6HVF - chain A; structure by X-ray diffraction, 2.10 A resolution.

# Chain A
Protein: Proto-oncogene tyrosine-protein kinase Src
Organism: Gallus gallus
Notes: EC 2.7.10.2
Reference sequence: P00523 (SRC_CHICK); residue numbers follow UniProt; this construct covers 251-533
Amino-acid sequence (286 residues; row label = number of the first residue in the row):
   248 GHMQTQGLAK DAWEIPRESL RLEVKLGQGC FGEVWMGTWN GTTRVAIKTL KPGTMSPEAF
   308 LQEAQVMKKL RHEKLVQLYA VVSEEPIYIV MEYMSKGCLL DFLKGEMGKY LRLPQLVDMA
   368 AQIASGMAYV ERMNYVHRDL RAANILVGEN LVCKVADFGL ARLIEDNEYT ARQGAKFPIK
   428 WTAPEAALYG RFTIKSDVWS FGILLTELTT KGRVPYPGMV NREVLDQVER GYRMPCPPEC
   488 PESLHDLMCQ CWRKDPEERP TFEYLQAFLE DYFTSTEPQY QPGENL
Unresolved in the structure: 248-256, 277-278, 297-306, 406-424
Differences from the reference sequence: expression tag (248-250); engineered mutation Met338 (Thr in P00523), Cys345 (Ser in P00523)
Glycans and other covalent adducts: 29B (GUT) linked to Cys345
Residues lining bound ligands: 29B (GUT; N-[3-[3-ethyl-6-[4-(4-methylpiperazin-1-yl)phenyl]-4-oxidanylidene-7H-pyrrolo[2,3-d]pyrimidin-5-yl]phenyl]prop-2-enamide): Leu273, Gly274, Val281, Ala293, Val323, Met338, Glu339, Tyr340, Met341, Ser342, Lys343, Gly344, Asp348, Ala390, Leu393, Ala403
From the paper describing this entry:
  - binding site for 29B: Cys345

# In short
Covalently linked 29B: at Cys345. The paper reports a binding site for 29B at Cys345.
Chain A is Proto-oncogene tyrosine-protein kinase Src (Gallus gallus); the structure, Kinase domain of cSrc in
complex with compound 29B, was determined by X-ray diffraction, deposited together with 6HVE, 6S89 and 6S8A.
